9UOK - chains C and F of the 4 polymer chains in the assembly; structure by electron microscopy, 3.05 A resolution.

# Chain C
Name: Leucine-rich repeat-containing G-protein coupled receptor 4
Source organism: Homo sapiens
UniProt: Q9BXB1 (LGR4_HUMAN); residue numbers follow UniProt; this construct covers 24-951
Amino-acid sequence (954 residues; each row starts with the number of its first residue):
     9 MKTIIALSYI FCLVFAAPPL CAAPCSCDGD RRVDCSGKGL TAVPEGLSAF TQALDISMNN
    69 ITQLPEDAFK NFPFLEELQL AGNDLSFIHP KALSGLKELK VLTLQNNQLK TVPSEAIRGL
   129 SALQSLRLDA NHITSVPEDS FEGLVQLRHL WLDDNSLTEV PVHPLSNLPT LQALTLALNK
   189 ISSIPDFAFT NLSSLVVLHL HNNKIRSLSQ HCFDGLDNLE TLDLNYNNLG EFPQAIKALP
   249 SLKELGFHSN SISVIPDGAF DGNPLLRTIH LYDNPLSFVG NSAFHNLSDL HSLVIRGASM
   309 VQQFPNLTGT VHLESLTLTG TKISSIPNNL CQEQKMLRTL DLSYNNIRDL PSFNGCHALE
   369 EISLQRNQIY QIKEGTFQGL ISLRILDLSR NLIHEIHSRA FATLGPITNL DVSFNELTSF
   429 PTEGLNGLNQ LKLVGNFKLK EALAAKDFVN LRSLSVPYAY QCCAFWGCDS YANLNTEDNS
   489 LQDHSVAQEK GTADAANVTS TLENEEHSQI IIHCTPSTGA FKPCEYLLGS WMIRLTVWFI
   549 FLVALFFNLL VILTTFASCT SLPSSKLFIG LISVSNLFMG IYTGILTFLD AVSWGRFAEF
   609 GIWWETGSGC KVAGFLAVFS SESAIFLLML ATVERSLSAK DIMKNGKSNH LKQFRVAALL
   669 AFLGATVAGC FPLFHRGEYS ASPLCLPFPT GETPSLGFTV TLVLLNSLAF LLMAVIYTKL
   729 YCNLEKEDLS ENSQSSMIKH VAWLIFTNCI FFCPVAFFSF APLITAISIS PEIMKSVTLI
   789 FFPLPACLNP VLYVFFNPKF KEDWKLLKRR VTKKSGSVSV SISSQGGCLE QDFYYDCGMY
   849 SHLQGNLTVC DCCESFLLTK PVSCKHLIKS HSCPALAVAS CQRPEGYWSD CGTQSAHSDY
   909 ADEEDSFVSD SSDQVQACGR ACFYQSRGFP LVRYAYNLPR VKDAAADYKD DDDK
Disordered / not traced: 9-29, 474-962
Sequence notes: initiating methionine (9); expression tag (10-23, 952-962)
Disulfide bonds: Cys33-Cys43, Cys339-Cys364
UniProt features mapped onto this chain:
  - modified residue: Ser920 (Phosphoserine)
  - glycosylation (N-linked (GlcNAc...) asparagine): Asn68, Asn199, Asn294, Asn314, Asn505
  - natural variant: Ile96 (I96V: In DPSL; uncertain significance), Gly363 (G363C: In DPSL; uncertain significance), Asp844 (D844G: In DPSL; uncertain significance)

# Chain F
Name: Norrin, Immunoglobulin gamma-1 heavy chain
Source organism: Homo sapiens
UniProt: chimeric construct of Q00604, P0DOX5: residues 25-133 from Q00604 (NDP_HUMAN) positions 25-133 (same numbers); residues 158-387 from P0DOX5 positions 220-449 (UniProt number = residue number + 62)
Amino-acid sequence (409 residues; numbered -13 to 395; the number before each row is that of its first residue; numbers below 1 keep their minus sign (Met-13 is residue -13)):
   -13 MLLVNQSHQG FNKEHTSKMV SAIVLYVLLA AAAHSAFAKT DSSFIMDSDP RRCMRHHYVD
    47 SISHPLYKCS SKMVLLARCE GHCSQASRSE PLVSFSTVLK QPFRSSCHCC RPQTSKLKAL
   107 RLRCSGGMRL TATYRYILSC HCEECNSGGS GGSGGLEVLF QGPGGSGGSG GKSCDKTHTC
   167 PPCPAPELLG GPSVFLFPPK PKDTLMISRT PEVTCVVVDV SHEDPEVKFN WYVDGVEVHN
   227 AKTKPREEQY NSTYRVVSVL TVLHQDWLNG KEYKCKVSNK ALPAPIEKTI SKAKGQPREP
   287 QVYTLPPSRD ELTKNQVSLT CLVKGFYPSD IAVEWESNGQ PENNYKATPP VLDSDGSFFL
   347 YSKLTVDKSR WQQGNVFSCS VMHEALHNHY TQKSLSLSPG KDYKDDDDK
Disordered / not traced: -13 to 34, 134-395
Sequence notes: initiating methionine (-13); expression tag (-12 to 24, 388-395); linker (134-157); conflict Ala333 (Thr395 in P0DOX5)
Disulfide bonds: Cys39-Cys96, Cys55-Cys110, Cys65-Cys126, Cys69-Cys128
UniProt features mapped onto this chain:
  - glycosylation: Asn237 (N-linked (GlcNAc...) (complex) asparagine)

# Interface between chain C and chain F
Residue-residue contacts - 20 pairs, chain C then chain F:
  Asp38(C) - Thr100(F)
  Asp38(C) - Ser125(F)  hydrogen bond
  Arg40(C) - Arg41(F)
  Arg40(C) - Leu124(F)
  Glu85(C) - Arg41(F)  salt bridge
  Glu85(C) - His43(F)  salt bridge
  Glu85(C) - Tyr122(F)
  Arg156(C) - His43(F)
  His157(C) - Val45(F)
  Trp159(C) - Val45(F)  hydrophobic
  Trp159(C) - Met59(F)  hydrogen bond (side chain-backbone)
  Ala181(C) - Val45(F)  hydrophobic
  Ala181(C) - Met59(F)  hydrophobic
  Thr183(C) - Met59(F)
  Val205(C) - Met59(F)  hydrophobic
  His207(C) - Ser47(F)
  His209(C) - Ser57(F)  hydrogen bond (side chain-backbone)
  Asp231(C) - Ser57(F)
  Tyr234(C) - Lys54(F)
  Tyr280(C) - Lys54(F)  hydrogen bond
Interface residues without a listed pair, chain C (19 interface residues in all): Val109, Ser133, Asp162, Leu182, Asn210
Interface residues without a listed pair, chain F (16 interface residues in all): Ser56, Lys58, Val60, Leu61, Arg109

# Overview
19 residues of chain C face 16 of chain F across their interface; the contacts include 4 hydrogen bonds and 2
salt bridges. Among the polar pairs are Glu85(C)-Arg41(F), Glu85(C)-His43(F) and Asp38(C)-Ser125(F).
Chain C is Leucine-rich repeat-containing G-protein coupled receptor 4 and chain F is Norrin, Immunoglobulin
gamma-1 heavy chain, both from Homo sapiens; the structure, Structure of the complex of LGR4_ECD with Norrin,
was determined by electron microscopy.
